PDB entry 5I9D | X-ray diffraction, 2.60 A resolution | chains A and B

== Chain A ==
Protein: pentatricopeptide repeat protein dPPR-U8A2
Sequence (460 residues; numbered 1 to 460; the number before each row is that of its first residue):
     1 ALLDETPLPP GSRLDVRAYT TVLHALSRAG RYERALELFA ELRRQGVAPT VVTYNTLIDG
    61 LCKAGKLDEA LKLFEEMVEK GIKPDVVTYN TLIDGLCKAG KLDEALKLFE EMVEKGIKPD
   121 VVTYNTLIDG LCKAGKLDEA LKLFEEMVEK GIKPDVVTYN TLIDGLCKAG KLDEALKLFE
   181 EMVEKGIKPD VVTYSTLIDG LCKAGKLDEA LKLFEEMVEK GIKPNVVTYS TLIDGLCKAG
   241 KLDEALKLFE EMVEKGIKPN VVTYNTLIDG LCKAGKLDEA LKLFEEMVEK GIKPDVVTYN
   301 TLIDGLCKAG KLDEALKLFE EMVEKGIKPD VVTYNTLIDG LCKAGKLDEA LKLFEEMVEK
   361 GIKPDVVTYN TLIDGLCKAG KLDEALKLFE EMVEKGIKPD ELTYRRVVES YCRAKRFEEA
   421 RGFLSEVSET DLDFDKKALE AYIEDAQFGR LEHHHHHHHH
Not modelled in the structure: 1-41, 44-46, 251, 253-254, 288-289, 381, 410, 412-460

== Chain B ==
Molecule: 18-nt RNA strand
Sequence (18 nucleotides; row label = number of the first residue in the row; numbers below 1 keep their minus sign (G-8 is residue -8)):
    -8 GGGGUUUUAA UUUUCCCC
Not modelled in the structure: -8 to -5, 7-9

== Interface between chain A and chain B ==
Residue-residue contacts (65):
  Asp59(A) - U-3(B)  sugar contact
  Lys63(A) - U-3(B)  phosphate contact
  Lys63(A) - U-2(B)  salt bridge to the phosphate
  Val87(A) - U-3(B)  base contact
  Asn90(A) - U-3(B)  hydrogen bond to the base
  Thr91(A) - U-3(B)  sugar contact
  Asp94(A) - U-2(B)  sugar contact
  Lys98(A) - U-1(B)  salt bridge to the phosphate
  Val122(A) - U-3(B)  base contact
  Val122(A) - U-2(B)  base contact
  Asn125(A) - U-2(B)  hydrogen bond to the base
  Thr126(A) - U-2(B)  hydrogen bond to the sugar
  Asp129(A) - U-1(B)  sugar contact
  Lys133(A) - U-1(B)  hydrogen bond to the phosphate
  Lys133(A) - A0(B)  salt bridge to the phosphate
  Val157(A) - U-2(B)  base contact
  Val157(A) - U-1(B)  base contact
  Asn160(A) - U-1(B)  hydrogen bond to the base
  Thr161(A) - U-1(B)  hydrogen bond to the sugar
  Asp164(A) - A0(B)  sugar contact
  Lys168(A) - A0(B)  phosphate contact
  Lys168(A) - A1(B)  salt bridge to the phosphate
  Val191(A) - A0(B)  base contact
  Val192(A) - U-1(B)  base contact
  Val192(A) - A0(B)  base contact
  Ser195(A) - A0(B)  base contact
  Thr196(A) - A0(B)  hydrogen bond to the sugar
  Asp199(A) - A1(B)  sugar contact
  Lys203(A) - A1(B)  phosphate contact
  Lys203(A) - U2(B)  salt bridge to the phosphate
  Asn225(A) - A0(B)  hydrogen bond to the base
  Val227(A) - A0(B)  base contact
  Val227(A) - A1(B)  sugar contact
  Ser230(A) - A1(B)  sugar contact
  Thr231(A) - A1(B)  sugar contact
  Asp234(A) - U2(B)  sugar contact
  Lys238(A) - U3(B)  salt bridge to the phosphate
  Asn260(A) - A1(B)  hydrogen bond to the base
  Val262(A) - A1(B)  base contact
  Val262(A) - U2(B)  base contact
  Asn265(A) - U2(B)  hydrogen bond to the base
  Thr266(A) - U2(B)  hydrogen bond to the sugar
  Asp269(A) - U3(B)  sugar contact
  Lys273(A) - U3(B)  phosphate contact
  Lys273(A) - U4(B)  salt bridge to the phosphate
  Val297(A) - U2(B)  base contact
  Val297(A) - U3(B)  sugar contact
  Asn300(A) - U3(B)  hydrogen bond to the base
  Thr301(A) - U3(B)  hydrogen bond to the sugar
  Asp304(A) - U4(B)  sugar contact
  Lys308(A) - U5(B)  salt bridge to the phosphate
  Val332(A) - U3(B)  base contact
  Val332(A) - U4(B)  base contact
  Asn335(A) - U4(B)  hydrogen bond to the base
  Thr336(A) - U4(B)  hydrogen bond to the sugar
  Asp339(A) - U5(B)  sugar contact
  Lys343(A) - U5(B)  hydrogen bond to the phosphate
  Lys343(A) - C6(B)  salt bridge to the phosphate
  Val367(A) - U4(B)  base contact
  Val367(A) - U5(B)  base contact
  Asn370(A) - U5(B)  hydrogen bond to the base
  Thr371(A) - U5(B)  hydrogen bond to the sugar
  Asp374(A) - C6(B)  phosphate contact
  Arg406(A) - U5(B)  hydrogen bond to the sugar
  Arg406(A) - C6(B)  salt bridge to the phosphate
Other interface residues (no listed pair), chain A (51 interface residues in all): Val226

== In short ==
51 residues of chain A and 10 residues of chain B are in contact, with 19 hydrogen bonds and 10 salt bridges.
Polar pairs include Asn90(A)-U-3(B), Asn125(A)-U-2(B) and Asn160(A)-U-1(B).
Here chain A is pentatricopeptide repeat protein dPPR-U8A2 and chain B is an 18-nt RNA strand. Entry 5I9D
(Crystal structure of designed pentatricopeptide repeat protein dPPR-U8A2 in complex with its target RNA U8A2)
was determined by X-ray diffraction together with 5I9F, 5I9G and 5I9H from the same study.
